PDB entry 3AFE | X-ray diffraction, 2.50 A resolution | chains A and D of the 4 polymer chains in the assembly

# Chain A (and D)
Protein: Hydroxylase, putative
Organism: Mycobacterium tuberculosis
Notes: chain D of this document is another copy of the same molecule, construct and numbering; everything in this record applies to it too
UniProt: P96852 (P96852_MYCTU); residue numbers follow UniProt; this construct covers 1-394
Amino-acid sequence (394 residues; each row starts with the number of its first residue):
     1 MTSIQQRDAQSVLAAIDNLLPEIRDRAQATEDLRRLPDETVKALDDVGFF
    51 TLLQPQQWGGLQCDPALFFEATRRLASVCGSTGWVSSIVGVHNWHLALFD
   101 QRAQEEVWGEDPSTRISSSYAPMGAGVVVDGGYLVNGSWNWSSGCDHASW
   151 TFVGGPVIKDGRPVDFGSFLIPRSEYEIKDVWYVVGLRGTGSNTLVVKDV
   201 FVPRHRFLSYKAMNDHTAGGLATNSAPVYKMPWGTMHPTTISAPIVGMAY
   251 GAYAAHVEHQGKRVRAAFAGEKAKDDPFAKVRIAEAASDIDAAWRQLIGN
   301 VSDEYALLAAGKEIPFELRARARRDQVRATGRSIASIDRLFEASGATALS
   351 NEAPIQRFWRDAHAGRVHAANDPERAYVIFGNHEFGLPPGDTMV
Disordered / not traced: 1-6, 271-272, 390-391 (chain D: 1-6, 271-273, 389-394)
From the paper describing this entry:
  - conformationally variable residues (domain motion, order/disorder transition): Gly261 to Val281, Val367 to Val394
  - self-association interface (contacts with another copy of this molecule); pairs are residue here / residue on that copy: Ile283-Phe380 (hydrophobic contact), Val378-Lys280, Gly381-Lys280 (backbone contact), Asn382-Lys280 (hydrogen bond), Lys280, Glu285, Asp289, Arg328, Arg332, Phe341, Leu349, His363, Tyr377
  - catalytic residues: His368 (proposed by the authors, not directly observed)

# Chain A / chain D interface
Residue-residue contacts (36):
  Trp141(A) with Leu349(D), hydrophobic
  Tyr183(A) with Ser350(D); Asn351(D), hydrogen bond (backbone-backbone)
  Val184(A) with Leu349(D); Asn351(D)
  Val185(A) with Leu349(D), hydrogen bond (backbone-backbone); Asn351(D), hydrogen bond (backbone-side chain); Gln356(D); Arg360(D)
  Arg188(A) with Arg188(D)
  Phe278(A) with Glu374(D)
  Asp338(A) with Asp338(D)
  Glu342(A) with Arg366(D), salt bridge
  Gly345(A) with Val367(D)
  Ala346(A) with Val367(D), hydrophobic
  Leu349(A) with Trp141(D), hydrophobic; Val184(D); Val185(D), hydrogen bond (backbone-backbone); Ala364(D); Val367(D), hydrophobic
  Ser350(A) with Tyr183(D)
  Asn351(A) with Tyr183(D), hydrogen bond (backbone-backbone); Val184(D); Val185(D)
  Gln356(A) with Val185(D)
  Trp359(A) with Trp359(D), hydrophobic; His363(D)
  Arg360(A) with Val185(D)
  His363(A) with Trp359(D)
  Ala364(A) with Leu349(D)
  Arg366(A) with Glu342(D), salt bridge
  Val367(A) with Gly345(D); Ala346(D); Leu349(D), hydrophobic
  Glu374(A) with Asp276(D); Phe278(D)
Other interface residues (no listed pair), chain A (23 interface residues in all): Phe341, Glu352
Other interface residues (no listed pair), chain D (23 interface residues in all): Phe341

# Summary
Chain A and chain D each contribute 23 residues to their interface; the contacts include 5 hydrogen bonds and
2 salt bridges. Among the polar pairs are Glu342(A)-Arg366(D), Val185(A)-Asn351(D) and Tyr183(A)-Asn351(D).
The paper reports the catalytic residue His368(A); conformational variability at Gly261(A) and Val367(A).
Both chains are Hydroxylase, putative (Mycobacterium tuberculosis). Entry 3AFE (Crystal structure of the HsaA
monooxygenase from M.tuberculosis) was determined by X-ray diffraction together with 3AFF from the same study.
